8R8D - chains B and A of the 6 polymer chains in the assembly; structure by electron microscopy, 2.60 A resolution.

# Chain B (and A)
Molecule: Coagulation factor XII
Source organism: Homo sapiens
Notes: chain A of this document is another copy of the same molecule, construct and numbering; everything in this record applies to it too
UniProt: P00748 (FA12_HUMAN); the construct lacks a stretch of the UniProt sequence and is renumbered around it, so the offset changes along the chain: 16-34 = UniProt 373-391; 37-60 = UniProt 392-415; 61-109 = UniProt 420-468; 110-169 = UniProt 474-533; 6 more segments
Amino-acid sequence (247 residues; numbered 16 to 248 plus 22 insertion-coded residues; 8 numbers in that range are skipped by the numbering (no residue carries them; nothing is unmodelled there); the number before each row is that of its first residue; a row labelled like 60A-60D holds insertion residues (60A, then the next letters in order)):
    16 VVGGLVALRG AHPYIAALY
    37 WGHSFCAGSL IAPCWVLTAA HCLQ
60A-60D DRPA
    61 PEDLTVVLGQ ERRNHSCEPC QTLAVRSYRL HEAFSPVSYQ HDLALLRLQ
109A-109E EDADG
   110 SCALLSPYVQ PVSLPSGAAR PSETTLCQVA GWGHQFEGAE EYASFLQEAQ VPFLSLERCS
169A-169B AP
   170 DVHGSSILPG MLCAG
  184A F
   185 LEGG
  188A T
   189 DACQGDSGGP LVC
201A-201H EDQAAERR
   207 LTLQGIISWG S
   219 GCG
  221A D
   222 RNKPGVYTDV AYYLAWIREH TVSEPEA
Disordered / not traced: 125-134, 201A-201H, 244-248
Sequence notes: conflict Ser-122 (Cys486 in P00748); expression tag (245-248)
Cystine bridges: Cys-42/Cys-58, Cys-50/Cys-111, Cys-77/Cys-80, Cys-136/Cys-201, Cys-168/Cys-182, Cys-191/Cys-220
Covalent attachments: glycan linked to Asn-74
Curated features (UniProtKB/Swiss-Prot):
  - active site (Charge relay system): His-57, Asp-102, Ser-195
  - glycosylation: Asn-74 (N-linked (GlcNAc...) asparagine)
What the authors report for this chain:
  - self-association interface (contacts with another copy of this molecule); pairs are residue here / residue on that copy: Gly-147/Gln-192 (hydrogen bond), Phe-41, Tyr-151
  - conformationally variable residues (side-chain flip): Tyr-99

# Interface between chain B and chain A
Residue-residue contacts (14; chain B residue first):
  His-39(B) / His-75(A)
  Phe-41(B) / Glu-149(A)
  His-75(B) / His-39(A)
  His-143(B) / Ala-148(A)
  Gly-147(B) / Gln-192(A)  hydrogen bond (backbone-side chain)
  Ala-148(B) / His-143(A)
  Glu-149(B) / Phe-41(A)
  Glu-149(B) / Tyr-151(A)  hydrogen bond
  Glu-149(B) / Gln-192(A)
  Glu-149(B) / Gly-193(A)
  Tyr-151(B) / Glu-149(A)  hydrogen bond
  Gln-192(B) / Gly-147(A)  hydrogen bond (side chain-backbone)
  Gln-192(B) / Glu-149(A)
  Gly-193(B) / Glu-149(A)

# Summary
Chain B and chain A each contribute 10 residues to their interface, with 4 hydrogen bonds. Among the polar
pairs are Gly-147(B)/Gln-192(A) and Glu-149(B)/Tyr-151(A). UniProt lists 3 active-site residues on chain B.
From the paper: conformational variability at Tyr-99(B); a self-association interface involving Phe-41(B),
Gly-147(B) and Tyr-151(B) among others.
Both chains are Coagulation factor XII (Homo sapiens). Entry 8R8D (Cryo-EM structure of coagulation factor
beta-XIIa in complex with the garadacimab Fab fragment (symmetric dimer)) was determined by electron
microscopy.
